Entry 8XMN (electron microscopy, 3.37 A resolution); this record covers chains A and C of the 3 polymer chains in the assembly.

Chain A:
Name: Sodium channel protein type 9 subunit alpha
Organism: Homo sapiens
UniProt: Q15858 (SCN9A_HUMAN); numbering as in UniProt (aligned over 1-1988)
Amino-acid sequence (2031 residues; row label = number of the first residue in the row; numbers below 1 keep their minus sign (Met-42 is residue -42)):
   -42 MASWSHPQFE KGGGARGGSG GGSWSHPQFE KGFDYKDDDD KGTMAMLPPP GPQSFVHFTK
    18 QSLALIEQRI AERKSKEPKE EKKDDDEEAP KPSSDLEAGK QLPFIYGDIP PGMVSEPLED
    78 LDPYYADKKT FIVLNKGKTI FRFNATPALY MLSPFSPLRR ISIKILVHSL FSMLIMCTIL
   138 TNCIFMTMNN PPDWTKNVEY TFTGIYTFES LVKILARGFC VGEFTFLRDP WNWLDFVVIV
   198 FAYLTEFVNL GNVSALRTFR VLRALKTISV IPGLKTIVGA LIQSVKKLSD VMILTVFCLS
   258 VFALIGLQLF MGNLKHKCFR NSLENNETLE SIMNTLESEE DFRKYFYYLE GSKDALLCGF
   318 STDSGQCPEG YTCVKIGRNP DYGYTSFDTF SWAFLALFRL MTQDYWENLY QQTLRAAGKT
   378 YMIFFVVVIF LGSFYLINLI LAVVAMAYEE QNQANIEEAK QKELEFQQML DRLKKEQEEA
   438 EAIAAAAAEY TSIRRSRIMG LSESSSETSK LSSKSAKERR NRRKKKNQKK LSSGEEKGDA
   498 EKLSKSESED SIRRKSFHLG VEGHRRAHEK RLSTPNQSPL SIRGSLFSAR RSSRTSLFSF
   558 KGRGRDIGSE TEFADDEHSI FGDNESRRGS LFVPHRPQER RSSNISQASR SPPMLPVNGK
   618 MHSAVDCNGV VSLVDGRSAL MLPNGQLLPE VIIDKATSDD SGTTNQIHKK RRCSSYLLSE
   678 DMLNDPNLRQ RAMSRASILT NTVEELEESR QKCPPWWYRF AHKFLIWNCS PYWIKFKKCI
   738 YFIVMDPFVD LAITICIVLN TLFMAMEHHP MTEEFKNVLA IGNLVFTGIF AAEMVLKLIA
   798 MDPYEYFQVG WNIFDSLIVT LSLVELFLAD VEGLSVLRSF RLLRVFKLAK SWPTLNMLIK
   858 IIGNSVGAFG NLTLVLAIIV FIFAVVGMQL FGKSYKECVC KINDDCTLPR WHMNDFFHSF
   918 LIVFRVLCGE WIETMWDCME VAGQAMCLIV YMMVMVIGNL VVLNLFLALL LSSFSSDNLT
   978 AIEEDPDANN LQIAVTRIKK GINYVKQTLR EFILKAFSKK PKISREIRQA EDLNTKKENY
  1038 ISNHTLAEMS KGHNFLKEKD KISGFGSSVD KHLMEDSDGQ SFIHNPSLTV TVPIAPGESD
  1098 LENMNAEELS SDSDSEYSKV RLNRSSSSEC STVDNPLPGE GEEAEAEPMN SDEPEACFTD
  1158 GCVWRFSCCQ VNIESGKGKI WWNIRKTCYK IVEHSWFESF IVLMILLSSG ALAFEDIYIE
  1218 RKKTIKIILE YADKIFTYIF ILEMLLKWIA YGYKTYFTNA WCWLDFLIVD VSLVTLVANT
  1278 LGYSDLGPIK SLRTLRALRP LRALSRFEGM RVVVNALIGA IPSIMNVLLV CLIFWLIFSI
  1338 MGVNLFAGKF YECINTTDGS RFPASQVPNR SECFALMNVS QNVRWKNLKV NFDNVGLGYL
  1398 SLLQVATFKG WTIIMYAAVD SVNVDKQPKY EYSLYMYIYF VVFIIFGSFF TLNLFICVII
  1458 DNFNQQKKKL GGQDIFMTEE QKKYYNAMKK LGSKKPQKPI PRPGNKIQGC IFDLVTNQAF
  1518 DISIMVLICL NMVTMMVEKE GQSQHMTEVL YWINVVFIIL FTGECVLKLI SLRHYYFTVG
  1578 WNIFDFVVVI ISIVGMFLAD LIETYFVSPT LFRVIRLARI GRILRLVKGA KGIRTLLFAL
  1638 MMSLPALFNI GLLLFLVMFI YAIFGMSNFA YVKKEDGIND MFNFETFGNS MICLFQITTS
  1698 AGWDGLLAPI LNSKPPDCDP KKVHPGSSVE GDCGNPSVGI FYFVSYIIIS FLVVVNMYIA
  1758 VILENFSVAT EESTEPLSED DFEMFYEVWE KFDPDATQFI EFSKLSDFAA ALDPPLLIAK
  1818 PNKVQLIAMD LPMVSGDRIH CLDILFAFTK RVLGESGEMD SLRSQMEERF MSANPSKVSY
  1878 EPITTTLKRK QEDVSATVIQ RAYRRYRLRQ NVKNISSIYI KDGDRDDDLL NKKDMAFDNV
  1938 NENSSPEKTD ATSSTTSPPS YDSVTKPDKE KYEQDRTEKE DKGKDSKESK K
Unresolved in the structure: -42 to 7, 35-46, 207-208, 423-727, 826-830, 1015-1174, 1769-1988
Construct notes: initiating methionine (-42); expression tag (-41 to 0); variant Phe866 (Leu in Q15858), Cys1454 (Gly in Q15858)
UniProt features mapped onto this chain:
  - site (Is directly targeted by the spider protoxin-II): Glu822, Asp827
  - modified residue: Ser1490 (Phosphoserine)
  - glycosylation (N-linked (GlcNAc...) asparagine): Asn209, Asn283, Asn1352, Asn1366, Asn1375
  - natural variant: Gln10 (Q10R: In PERYTHM), Ile62 (I62V: Found in a patient with febrile seizures; uncertain significance), Pro149 (P149Q: Found in a patient with febrile seizures; uncertain significance), Phe216 (F216S: In PERYTHM), Ser241 (S241T: In PERYTHM), Asn395 (N395K: In PERYTHM), Asn641 (N641Y: Found in patients with febrile seizures plus; uncertain significance), Cys710 (C710Y: Found in a patient with severe myoclonic epilepsy in infancy; uncertain significance), Ile859 (I859T: In PERYTHM), Leu869 (L869F: In PERYTHM; L869H: In PERYTHM), Arg907 (R907Q: In CIP), Arg1007 (R1007C: In PEXPD), 11 further natural variant entries in UniProt
  - mutagenesis: Glu406 (E406K: Hyperpolarizes the voltage dependence of activation by 10.6 mV and prolonges fast-inactivation duration when coexpressed with SCN1B and SCN2B), Glu764 (E764Q: 5-fold less blocked by the spider huwentoxin-IV), Ile778 (I778A: 5-fold less inhibited by the spider protoxin-II), Glu822 (E822A: No change in inhibition (IC(50)) by the spider protoxin-II, but has a significant impact on channel activation by shifiting the V(50) towart 0 mV when targeted by protoxin-II ...), Leu823 (L823A: 9-fold less inhibited by the spider protoxin-II), Phe824 (F824A: 4-fold less inhibited by the spider protoxin-II; F824C: Less inhibited by the spider protoxin-II), Leu825 (L825A: No change in inhibition by the spider protoxin-II; L825C: 19-fold less blocked by the spider huwentoxin-IV), Ala826 (A826L: 8-fold less inhibited by the spider protoxin-II), Asp827 (D827A: 13-fold less blocked by the spider huwentoxin-IV, 3-fold less inhibited by the spider protoxin-II, and has a significant impact on channel activation by shifiting the V(50) towart 0 mV when ...), Glu829 (E829C: 400-fold less blocked by the spider huwentoxin-IV), Thr1409 to Ile1410 (Important increase in inhibition by saxitoxin and little increase in inhibition by tetrodotoxin), Ser1490 (S1490A: Abolishes stimulation by agents that stimulate PKC activity; S1490D/E: Increases current amplitude), 3 further mutagenesis entries in UniProt
Cystine bridges: Cys275-Cys324, Cys315-Cys330, Cys897-Cys903, Cys935-Cys944, Cys1350-Cys1370, Cys1715-Cys1730
Glycans and other covalent adducts: N-acetylglucosamine (NAG) linked to Asn283, Asn1352, Asn1366, Asn1375
Small-molecule neighbours:
  - 1-O-octadecyl-sn-glycero-3-phosphocholine (LPE), molecule 1: Ala762, Glu764, His765, Pro767, Leu1329, Leu1333, Asn1391, Tyr1396
  - 1-O-octadecyl-sn-glycero-3-phosphocholine (LPE), molecule 2: Ser1206, Gly1207, Ala1210, Phe1211, Asp1213, Tyr1215, Lys1219, Phe1304, Leu1649, Phe1652, Phe1656, Phe1684
  - 1-O-octadecyl-sn-glycero-3-phosphocholine (LPE), molecule 3: Ala1257, Trp1258, Leu1292, Leu1295, Leu1298, Val1311, Asn1312, Ile1315
  - 1-O-octadecyl-sn-glycero-3-phosphocholine (LPE), molecule 4: Ser1288, Thr1291, Leu1292, Leu1298, Leu1650, Val1654, Ile1657, Tyr1658, Phe1661, Asn1665, Val1735, Phe1738, Tyr1739, Ser1742
  - 1-O-octadecyl-sn-glycero-3-phosphocholine (LPE), molecule 5: Asn1732, Pro1733, Ser1734, Ile1737, Phe1738, Val1741, Ser1742, Ile1745

Chain C:
Name: Sodium channel subunit beta-2
Organism: Homo sapiens
UniProt: O60939 (SCN2B_HUMAN); residue numbers follow UniProt; this construct covers 1-215
Amino-acid sequence (227 residues; numbered 1 to 227; the number before each row is that of its first residue):
     1 MHRDAWLPRP AFSLTGLSLF FSLVPPGRSM EVTVPATLNV LNGSDARLPC TFNSCYTVNH
    61 KQFSLNWTYQ ECNNCSEEMF LQFRMKIINL KLERFQDRVE FSGNPSKYDV SVMLRNVQPE
   121 DEGIYNCYIM NPPDRHRGHG KIHLQVLMEE PPERDSTVAV IVGASVGGFL AVVILVLMVV
   181 KCVRRKKEQK LSTDDLKTEE EGKTDGEGNP DDGAKLEHHH HHHHHHH
Unresolved in the structure: 1-29, 149-227
Construct notes: expression tag (216-227)
UniProt features mapped onto this chain:
  - site (Binds SCN2A): Tyr56, Arg135
  - modified residue: Ser192 (Phosphoserine), Thr204 (Phosphothreonine)
  - glycosylation (N-linked (GlcNAc...) asparagine): Asn42, Asn66, Asn74
  - natural variant: Arg28 (R28Q: In ATFB14; R28W: In ATFB14), Asp211 (D211G: Found in a patient with Brugada syndrome; uncertain significance)
  - mutagenesis: Cys55 (C55A/S: Does not bind alpha subunit. Loss of ability to protect alpha subunit from inhibition by the spider protoxin-II)
Cystine bridges: Cys50-Cys127, Cys72-Cys75

Chain A / chain C interface:
Disulfides between the chains: Cys895(A)-Cys55(C)
Pairs across the interface (9):
  Glu894(A) - Tyr56(C)  hydrogen bond (backbone-side chain)
  Glu894(A) - Asp134(C)
  Cys895(A) - Cys55(C)  disulfide
  Cys895(A) - Tyr56(C)
  Val896(A) - Tyr56(C)  hydrogen bond (backbone-side chain)
  Cys897(A) - Tyr56(C)  hydrogen bond (backbone-side chain)
  Cys897(A) - Pro133(C)
  Lys898(A) - Cys55(C)  hydrogen bond (side chain-backbone)
  Lys898(A) - Tyr56(C)
Interface residues without a listed pair, chain A (7 interface residues in all): Cys903, Val938
Interface residues without a listed pair, chain C (5 interface residues in all): Met30

In short:
7 residues of chain A and 5 residues of chain C are in contact, with 1 disulfide bond and 4 hydrogen bonds.
Polar pairs include Glu894(A)-Tyr56(C), Val896(A)-Tyr56(C) and Cys897(A)-Tyr56(C). Chain A binds 5 copies of
1-O-octadecyl-sn-glycero-3-phosphocholine. Covalently linked N-acetylglucosamine: at Asn283(A), Asn1352(A),
Asn1366(A) and Asn1375(A).
Here chain A is Sodium channel protein type 9 subunit alpha and chain C is Sodium channel subunit beta-2, both
from Homo sapiens. Entry 8XMN (Voltage-gated sodium channel Nav1.7 variant M2) was determined by electron
microscopy (same publication as 8XMM and 8XMO).
